PDB entry 2W9Q | X-ray diffraction, 2.50 A resolution | chain A

[Chain A]
Molecule: Multicystatin
Organism: Solanum tuberosum
UniProtKB: P37842 (CYTM_SOLTU); residues 4-90 here correspond to UniProt positions 100-186 (UniProt number = residue number + 96)
Sequence (87 residues; row label = number of the first residue in the row):
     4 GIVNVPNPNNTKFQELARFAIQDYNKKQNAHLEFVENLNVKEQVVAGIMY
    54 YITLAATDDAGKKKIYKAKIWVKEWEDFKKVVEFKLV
Swiss-Prot annotation at these positions:
  - motif: Q46 to G50 (Secondary area of contact)

[In short]
Chain A is Multicystatin (Solanum tuberosum); the structure, Crystal Structure of Potato
Multicystatin-P212121, was determined by X-ray diffraction together with 2W9P from the same study.
